Entry 3UK3 (X-ray diffraction, 2.10 A resolution); this record covers chains B and D of the 4 polymer chains in the assembly.

Chain B:
Molecule: 20-nt DNA strand
Sequence (20 nucleotides; numbered 1 to 20; the number before each row is that of its first residue):
     1 AATGCAGAATCGATTCTGCA
Metal / ion sites: Zn2+ site 1 near DG12 (its only coordinating residue here); Zn2+ site 2 near DT17 (its only coordinating residue here)

Chain D:
Protein: Zinc finger protein 217
Organism: Homo sapiens
Notes: fragment: Zinc fingers 6 and 7
UniProt: O75362 (ZN217_HUMAN); residues 469-523 here = UniProt positions 469-523
Sequence (57 residues; numbered 467 to 523; the number before each row is that of its first residue):
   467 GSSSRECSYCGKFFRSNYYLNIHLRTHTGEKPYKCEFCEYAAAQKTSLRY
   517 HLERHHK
Not modelled in the structure: 467-469
Construct notes: expression tag (467-468)
Metal / ion sites: Zn2+ site 1: Cys473, Cys476, His489, His493; Zn2+ site 2: Cys501, Cys504, His517, His522

Chain B / chain D interface:
Contacting residue pairs - 19 pairs, chain B then chain D:
  DG12(B) with Tyr516(D), hydrogen bond to the phosphate
  DA13(B) with Tyr516(D), hydrogen bond to the phosphate
  DT14(B) with Tyr506(D), hydrogen bond to the phosphate; Ser513(D), sugar contact; Tyr516(D), base contact
  DT15(B) with Tyr485(D), sugar contact; Thr492(D), hydrogen bond to the phosphate; Ala509(D), phosphate contact; Gln510(D), phosphate contact; Thr512(D), base contact; Ser513(D), base contact
  DC16(B) with Phe480(D), phosphate contact; Tyr485(D), hydrogen bond to the phosphate; His489(D), salt bridge to the phosphate; Gln510(D), hydrogen bond to the base
  DT17(B) with Arg481(D), base contact; Tyr485(D), base contact
  DG18(B) with Arg481(D), hydrogen bond to the base
  DC19(B) with Arg481(D), base contact
Other interface residues (no listed pair), chain D (13 interface residues in all): Lys478, His521

Overview:
The interface between chain B and chain D involves 8 residues on one side and 13 on the other; the contacts
include 7 hydrogen bonds and 1 salt bridge. Polar pairs include DC16(B)-Gln510(D), DG18(B)-Arg481(D) and
DG12(B)-Tyr516(D).
Here chain B is a 20-nt DNA strand and chain D is Zinc finger protein 217 (Homo sapiens). Entry 3UK3 (Crystal
structure of ZNF217 bound to DNA) was determined by X-ray diffraction.
